3MG0 - chains S and T of the 28 polymer chains in the assembly; structure by X-ray diffraction, 2.68 A resolution.

Chain S:
Protein: Proteasome component PRE5
From: Saccharomyces cerevisiae
Notes: EC 3.4.25.1
UniProtKB: P40302 (PSA1_YEAST); the construct has insertions or renumbered stretches relative to UniProt, so the offset changes along the chain: 4-60 = UniProt 2-58; 63-180 = UniProt 59-176; 183-204 = UniProt 183-204; 210-233 = UniProt 211-234
Amino-acid sequence (233 residues; numbered 4 to 233 plus 10 insertion-coded residues; 7 numbers in that range are skipped by the numbering (no residue carries them; nothing is unmodelled there); the number before each row is that of its first residue; a row labelled like 18A-18F holds insertion residues (18A, then the next letters in order)):
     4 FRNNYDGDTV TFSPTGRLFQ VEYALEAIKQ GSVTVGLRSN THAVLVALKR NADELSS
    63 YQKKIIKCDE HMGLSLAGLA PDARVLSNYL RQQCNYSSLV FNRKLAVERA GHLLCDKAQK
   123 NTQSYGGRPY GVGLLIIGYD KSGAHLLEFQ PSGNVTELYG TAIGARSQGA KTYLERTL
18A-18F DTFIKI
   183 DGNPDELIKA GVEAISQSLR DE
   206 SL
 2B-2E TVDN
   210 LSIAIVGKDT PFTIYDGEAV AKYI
Swiss-Prot annotation at these positions:
  - modified residue: Ser-16 (Phosphoserine)
  - cross-link: Lys-191 (Glycyl lysine isopeptide (Lys-Gly) (interchain with G-Cter in ubiquitin))

Chain T:
Protein: Proteasome component C1
From: Saccharomyces cerevisiae
Notes: EC 3.4.25.1
UniProtKB: P21242 (PSA3_YEAST); the construct lacks a stretch of the UniProt sequence and is renumbered around it, so the offset changes along the chain: 5-180 = UniProt 5-180; 184-199 = UniProt 187-202; 201-206 = UniProt 203-208; 207-218 = UniProt 211-222; 1 more segments
Amino-acid sequence (244 residues; numbered 5 to 241 plus 11 insertion-coded residues; 4 numbers in that range are skipped by the numbering (no residue carries them; nothing is unmodelled there); the number before each row is that of its first residue; a row labelled like 18A-18F holds insertion residues (18A, then the next letters in order)):
     5 GTGYDLSNSV FSPDGRNFQV EYAVKAVENG TTSIGIKCND GVVFAVEKLI TSKLLVPQKN
    65 VKIQVVDRHI GCVYSGLIPD GRHLVNRGRE EAASFKKLYK TPIPIPAFAD RLGQYVQAHT
   125 LYNSVRPFGV STIFGGVDKN GAHLYMLEPS GSYWGYKGAA TGKGRQSAKA ELEKLV
18A-18F DHHPEG
   184 LSAREAVKQA AKIIYL
   201 AHEDNK
20B-20C EK
   207 DFELEISWCS LS
21A-21C ETN
   219 GLHKFVKGDL LQEAIDFAQK EIN

How chain S and chain T interact:
Residue-residue contacts (63):
  Asn-7(S) with Leu-10(T)
  Tyr-8(S) with Asp-9(T), hydrogen bond; Leu-10(T), hydrophobic
  Thr-12(S) with Arg-130(T)
  Val-13(S) with Ser-128(T); Val-129(T); Arg-130(T)
  Thr-14(S) with Leu-10(T); Gln-23(T)
  Phe-15(S) with Gln-23(T), hydrogen bond (backbone-side chain); Tyr-26(T); Ala-27(T), hydrophobic; Leu-81(T), hydrophobic; Arg-130(T); Pro-131(T)
  Ser-16(S) with Tyr-26(T)
  Pro-17(S) with Tyr-26(T), hydrophobic; Lys-29(T)
  Thr-18(S) with Lys-29(T)
  Gly-19(S) with Tyr-26(T); Lys-29(T); Ala-30(T)
  Leu-21(S) with Leu-81(T), hydrophobic; Arg-130(T)
  Arg-41(S) with Val-60(T)
  His-114(S) with Arg-86(T), hydrogen bond
  Cys-117(S) with Arg-86(T)
  Asp-118(S) with Arg-86(T), salt bridge; Asn-90(T)
  Gln-121(S) with Pro-83(T); Asp-84(T); His-87(T), hydrogen bond
  Thr-124(S) with Arg-130(T), hydrogen bond (backbone-side chain)
  Gln-125(S) with His-123(T); Val-129(T); Arg-130(T), hydrogen bond (backbone-backbone); Phe-132(T)
  Ser-126(S) with Ser-128(T)
  Tyr-127(S) with Ser-128(T), hydrogen bond (backbone-backbone)
  Ser-154(S) with Pro-83(T)
  Gly-155(S) with Pro-83(T)
  Asn-156(S) with Ile-82(T); Pro-83(T)
  Thr-158(S) with Leu-59(T); Asn-64(T)
  Glu-159(S) with Leu-59(T); Val-60(T), hydrogen bond (backbone-backbone); Lys-63(T); Asn-64(T), hydrogen bond (backbone-side chain)
  Leu-160(S) with Leu-58(T); Leu-59(T); Val-60(T)
  Tyr-161(S) with Lys-57(T); Leu-58(T), hydrogen bond (backbone-backbone); Leu-59(T); Val-60(T); Pro-61(T)
  Gly-162(S) with Leu-58(T)
  Lys-173(S) with Leu-58(T)
  Leu-176(S) with Leu-58(T)
  Glu-177(S) with Ser-56(T), hydrogen bond; Lys-57(T)
  Leu-180(S) with Lys-57(T)
Interface residues without a listed pair, chain S (34 interface residues in all): Phe-18C, Val-157
Interface residues without a listed pair, chain T (30 interface residues in all): Asn-127, Gly-133

In short:
Chain S and chain T form an interface of 34 and 30 residues respectively; the contacts include 11 hydrogen
bonds and 1 salt bridge. Polar pairs include Asp-118(S)/Arg-86(T), Tyr-8(S)/Asp-9(T) and Phe-15(S)/Gln-23(T).
Here chain S is Proteasome component PRE5 and chain T is Proteasome component C1, both from Saccharomyces
cerevisiae. Entry 3MG0 (Structure of yeast 20S proteasome with bortezomib) was determined by X-ray
diffraction, deposited together with 3MG6, 3MG7, 3MG8 and 3MG4.
